Entry 6OQT (electron microscopy, 3.10 A resolution); this record covers chains X and Y of the 22 polymer chains in the assembly.

== Chain X (and Y) ==
Protein: ATP synthase subunit b
From: Escherichia coli
Notes: chain Y of this document is another copy of the same molecule, construct and numbering; everything in this record applies to it too
UniProtKB: A0A073FPT7 (A0A073FPT7_ECOLX); residues 1-156 here = UniProt positions 1-156
Sequence (156 residues; numbered 1 to 156; the number before each row is that of its first residue):
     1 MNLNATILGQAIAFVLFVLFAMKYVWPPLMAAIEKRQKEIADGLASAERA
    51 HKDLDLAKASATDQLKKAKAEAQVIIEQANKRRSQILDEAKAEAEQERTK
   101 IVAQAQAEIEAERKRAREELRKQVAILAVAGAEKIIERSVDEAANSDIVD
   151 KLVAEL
Differences from the reference sequence: conflict Ala21 (Cys in A0A073FPT7)

== Chain X / chain Y interface ==
Contacting residue pairs (81; chain X residue first):
  Arg36(X) - Ile40(Y)
  Ile40(X) - Leu44(Y)  hydrophobic
  Asp42(X) - His51(Y)
  Gly43(X) - Ala50(Y)
  Gly43(X) - His51(Y)
  Ser46(X) - His51(Y)
  Ser46(X) - Leu54(Y)
  Arg49(X) - Leu54(Y)
  Ala50(X) - Leu54(Y)  hydrophobic
  Ala50(X) - Ala57(Y)
  Asp53(X) - Ala57(Y)
  Asp53(X) - Lys58(Y)  salt bridge
  Leu54(X) - Ser60(Y)
  Ala57(X) - Ala61(Y)  hydrophobic
  Ala61(X) - Ala68(Y)
  Gln64(X) - Leu65(Y)
  Gln64(X) - Lys69(Y)
  Ala68(X) - Ala72(Y)  hydrophobic
  Ala68(X) - Ile75(Y)
  Ala68(X) - Ile76(Y)
  Ala72(X) - Ile75(Y)  hydrophobic
  Ala72(X) - Ile76(Y)
  Ala72(X) - Ala79(Y)  hydrophobic
  Ile75(X) - Ala79(Y)  hydrophobic
  Ile75(X) - Asn80(Y)
  Ile75(X) - Arg83(Y)
  Gln78(X) - Arg83(Y)
  Ala79(X) - Arg83(Y)
  Ala79(X) - Ile86(Y)  hydrophobic
  Ala79(X) - Leu87(Y)
  Asn80(X) - Ile86(Y)
  Arg82(X) - Leu87(Y)
  Arg83(X) - Ile86(Y)
  Arg83(X) - Leu87(Y)
  Arg83(X) - Ala90(Y)
  Ile86(X) - Lys91(Y)
  Leu87(X) - Glu93(Y)
  Ala90(X) - Ala94(Y)  hydrophobic
  Glu93(X) - Arg98(Y)
  Ala94(X) - Arg98(Y)
  Ala94(X) - Ile101(Y)  hydrophobic
  Glu97(X) - Arg98(Y)
  Glu97(X) - Val102(Y)
  Arg98(X) - Ile101(Y)
  Arg98(X) - Gln104(Y)
  Arg98(X) - Ala105(Y)
  Ile101(X) - Ala105(Y)  hydrophobic
  Ile101(X) - Ile109(Y)  hydrophobic
  Val102(X) - Ala105(Y)  hydrophobic
  Ala105(X) - Ile109(Y)  hydrophobic
  Gln106(X) - Glu112(Y)  hydrogen bond
  Ile109(X) - Arg113(Y)
  Arg113(X) - Ala116(Y)
  Ala116(X) - Leu120(Y)  hydrophobic
  Arg117(X) - Gln123(Y)  hydrogen bond
  Leu120(X) - Leu120(Y)  hydrophobic
  Ala128(X) - Ala128(Y)
  Ala128(X) - Ala132(Y)
  Ala128(X) - Ile135(Y)
  Val129(X) - Ile135(Y)  hydrophobic
  Ala132(X) - Ala132(Y)
  Ala132(X) - Ile135(Y)  hydrophobic
  Ala132(X) - Ile136(Y)  hydrophobic
  Ile136(X) - Ile136(Y)  hydrophobic
  Ile136(X) - Val140(Y)  hydrophobic
  Ile136(X) - Ile148(Y)  hydrophobic
  Glu137(X) - Lys151(Y)  salt bridge
  Arg138(X) - Ala143(Y)
  Arg138(X) - Ala144(Y)
  Arg138(X) - Asp147(Y)  salt bridge
  Val140(X) - Ser139(Y)
  Ala144(X) - Arg138(Y)  hydrogen bond (backbone-side chain)
  Asn145(X) - Ile135(Y)
  Asn145(X) - Ser139(Y)  hydrogen bond
  Asp147(X) - Arg138(Y)  salt bridge
  Ile148(X) - Lys134(Y)
  Ile148(X) - Arg138(Y)
  Leu152(X) - Gly131(Y)
  Glu155(X) - Leu127(Y)
  Leu156(X) - Gln123(Y)
  Leu156(X) - Leu127(Y)  hydrophobic
Other interface residues (no listed pair), chain X (65 interface residues in all): Glu39, Ala47, Lys58, Ser60, Leu65, Lys69, Glu71, Ile76, Lys91, Glu95, Glu108, Val124, Leu127, Gly131, Ile135
Other interface residues (no listed pair), chain Y (58 interface residues in all): Gly43, Asp53, Gln64, Glu71, Arg82, Gln106, Glu108, Val124

== Summary ==
65 residues of chain X and 58 residues of chain Y are in contact; the contacts include 4 hydrogen bonds and 4
salt bridges. Among the polar pairs are Asp53(X)-Lys58(Y), Glu137(X)-Lys151(Y) and Arg138(X)-Asp147(Y).
Chain X and chain Y are both ATP synthase subunit b (Escherichia coli); the structure, E. coli ATP synthase
State 1c, was determined by electron microscopy (same publication as 6OQR, 6OQS, 6OQU, 6OQV, 6OQW, 6PQV and 3
further entries).
